Entry 4YVA (X-ray diffraction, 1.80 A resolution); this record covers chain A.

== Chain A ==
Protein: Cathepsin K
From: Homo sapiens
Notes: EC 3.4.22.38
Reference sequence: P43235 (CATK_HUMAN); residues 1-215 here correspond to UniProt positions 115-329 (UniProt number = residue number + 114)
Sequence (215 residues; row label = number of the first residue in the row):
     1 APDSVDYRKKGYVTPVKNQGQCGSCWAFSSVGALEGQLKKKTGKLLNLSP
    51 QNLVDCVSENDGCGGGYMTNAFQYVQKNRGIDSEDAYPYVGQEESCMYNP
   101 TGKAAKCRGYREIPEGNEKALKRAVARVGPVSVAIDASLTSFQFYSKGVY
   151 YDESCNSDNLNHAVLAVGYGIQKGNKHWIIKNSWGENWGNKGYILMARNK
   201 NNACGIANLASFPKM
Unresolved in the structure: 1-2
Cystine bridges: C22-C63, C56-C96, C155-C204
UniProt features mapped onto this chain:
  - active site: C25, H162, N182

== Summary ==
UniProt lists 3 active-site residues.
Chain A is Cathepsin K (Homo sapiens); the structure, Cathepsin K co-crystallized with actinomycetes extract,
was determined by X-ray diffraction (same publication as 4YV8).
